4V1Z - chain A; structure by X-ray diffraction, 1.78 A resolution.

== Chain A ==
Protein: Cellobiohydrolase
Source organism: Aspergillus fumigatus
Notes: EC 3.2.1.91
UniProtKB: Q4WM08 (CBHB_ASPFU); residues 1-440 here correspond to UniProt positions 27-466 (UniProt number = residue number + 26)
Chain sequence (440 residues; row label = number of the first residue in the row):
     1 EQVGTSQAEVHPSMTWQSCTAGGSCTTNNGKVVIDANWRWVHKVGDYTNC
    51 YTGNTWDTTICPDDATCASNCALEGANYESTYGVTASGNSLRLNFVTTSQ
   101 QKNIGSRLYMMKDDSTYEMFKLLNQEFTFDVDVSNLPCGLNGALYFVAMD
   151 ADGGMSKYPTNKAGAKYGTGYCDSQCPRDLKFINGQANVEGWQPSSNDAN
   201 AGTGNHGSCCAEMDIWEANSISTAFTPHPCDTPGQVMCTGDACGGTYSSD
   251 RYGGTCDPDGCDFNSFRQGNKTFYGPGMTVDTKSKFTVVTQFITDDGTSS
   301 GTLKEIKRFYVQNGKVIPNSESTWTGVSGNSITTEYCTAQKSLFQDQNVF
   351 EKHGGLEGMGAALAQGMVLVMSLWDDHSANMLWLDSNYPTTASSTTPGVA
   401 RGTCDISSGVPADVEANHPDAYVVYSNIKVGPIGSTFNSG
Modified / non-standard residues: Glu1 (pyroglutamic acid; PCA)
Curated features (UniProtKB/Swiss-Prot):
  - region: Thr436 to Gly440 (Thr-rich linker)
  - active site: Glu212 (Nucleophile), Glu217 (Proton donor)
  - glycosylation: Asn270 (N-linked (GlcNAc...) asparagine)
Disulfides: Cys19-Cys25, Cys50-Cys71, Cys61-Cys67, Cys138-Cys404, Cys172-Cys210, Cys176-Cys209, Cys230-Cys256, Cys238-Cys243, Cys261-Cys337
Glycans and other covalent adducts: N-acetylglucosamine (NAG) linked to Asn270
Metal / ion sites: Zn2+ site 1: Asp46, His418; Zn2+ site 2: Asp375, His377, Glu415

== Overview ==
Covalently linked N-acetylglucosamine: at Asn270. The Zn2+ site 1 is built by Asp46 and His418. Asp375, His377
and Glu415 coordinate Zn2+ site 2. Curated annotation (UniProt) lists active-site residues Glu212 and Glu217.
Chain A is Cellobiohydrolase (Aspergillus fumigatus); the structure, The 3-D structure of the
cellobiohydrolase, Cel7A, from Aspergillus fumigatus, was determined by X-ray diffraction (same publication as
4V20).
